2Z62 - chain A; structure by X-ray diffraction, 1.70 A resolution.

# Chain A
Protein: Toll-like receptor 4, Variable lymphocyte receptor B
From: Homo sapiens
Notes: fragment: TLR4, (human), VLRB.61, (Inshore hagfish)
Reference sequence: chimeric construct of O00206, Q4G1L2: residues 27-228 from O00206 (TLR4_HUMAN) positions 27-228 (same numbers); residues 231-302 from Q4G1L2 positions 128-199 (UniProt number = residue number - 103)
Chain sequence (276 residues; each row starts with the number of its first residue):
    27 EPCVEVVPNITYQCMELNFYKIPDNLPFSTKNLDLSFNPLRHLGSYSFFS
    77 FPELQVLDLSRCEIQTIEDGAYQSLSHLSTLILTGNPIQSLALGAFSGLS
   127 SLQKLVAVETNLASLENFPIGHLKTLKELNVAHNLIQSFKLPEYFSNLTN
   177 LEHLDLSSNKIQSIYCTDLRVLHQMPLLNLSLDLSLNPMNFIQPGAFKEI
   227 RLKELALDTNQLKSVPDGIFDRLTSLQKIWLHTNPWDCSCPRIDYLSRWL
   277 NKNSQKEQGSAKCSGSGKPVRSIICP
Swiss-Prot annotation at these positions:
  - glycosylation (N-linked (GlcNAc...) asparagine): Asn35, Asn173, Asn205
Cystine bridges: Cys29-Cys40, Cys264-Cys289, Cys266-Cys301
Covalent attachments: glycan linked to Asn35, Asn173; N-acetylglucosamine (NAG) linked to Asn205

# Overview
N-acetylglucosamine is covalently linked to Asn205.
Chain A is Toll-like receptor 4, Variable lymphocyte receptor B (Homo sapiens); the structure, Crystal
structure of the TV3 hybrid of human TLR4 and hagfish VLRB.61, was determined by X-ray diffraction, deposited
together with 2Z63, 2Z64, 2Z65 and 2Z66.
